7CGO - chains AA and AB of the 219 polymer chains in the assembly; structure by electron microscopy, 3.90 A resolution.

[Chain AA (and AB)]
Molecule: Flagellar L-ring protein
From: Salmonella typhimurium (strain LT2 / SGSC1412 / ATCC 700720)
Notes: chain AB of this document is another copy of the same molecule, construct and numbering; everything in this record applies to it too
UniProt: P0A1N8 (FLGH_SALTY); numbering as in UniProt (aligned over 1-232)
Chain sequence (232 residues; numbered 1 to 232; the number before each row is that of its first residue):
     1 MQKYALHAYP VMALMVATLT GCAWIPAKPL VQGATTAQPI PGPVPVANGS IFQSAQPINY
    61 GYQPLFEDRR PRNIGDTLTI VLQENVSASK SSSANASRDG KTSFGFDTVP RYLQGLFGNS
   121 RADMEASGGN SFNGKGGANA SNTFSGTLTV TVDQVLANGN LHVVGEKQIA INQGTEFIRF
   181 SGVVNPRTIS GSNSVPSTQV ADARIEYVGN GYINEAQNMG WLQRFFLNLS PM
Not modelled in the structure: 1-21
Modified residues: Cys-22 (S-palmitoyl-L-cysteine; P1L)

[Chain AA / chain AB interface]
Pairs across the interface - 121 pairs, chain AA then chain AB:
  Asn-59(AA) with Pro-45(AB)
  Tyr-62(AA) with Phe-52(AB), hydrophobic; Gln-53(AB)
  Ile-74(AA) with Ala-37(AB), hydrophobic; Gln-38(AB); Pro-39(AB)
  Glu-84(AA) with Lys-167(AB), salt bridge
  Asn-85(AA) with Gly-146(AB)
  Val-86(AA) with Phe-144(AB), hydrophobic; Ser-145(AB); Tyr-207(AB), hydrophobic
  Ser-87(AA) with Phe-144(AB); Ser-145(AB), hydrogen bond (backbone-backbone)
  Ala-88(AA) with Thr-143(AB); Phe-144(AB), hydrophobic
  Ser-89(AA) with Asn-142(AB); Thr-143(AB), hydrogen bond (backbone-backbone)
  Lys-90(AA) with Ser-141(AB); Asn-142(AB)
  Ser-91(AA) with Ala-140(AB); Ser-141(AB), hydrogen bond (backbone-backbone)
  Ser-92(AA) with Asn-139(AB)
  Ser-93(AA) with Ala-138(AB); Asn-139(AB), hydrogen bond
  Ala-94(AA) with Gly-137(AB)
  Asn-95(AA) with Gly-136(AB); Gly-137(AB), hydrogen bond (backbone-backbone)
  Ala-96(AA) with Lys-135(AB)
  Ser-97(AA) with Gly-134(AB); Lys-135(AB), hydrogen bond (backbone-backbone)
  Arg-98(AA) with Phe-132(AB); Asn-133(AB)
  Asp-99(AA) with Phe-132(AB); Asn-133(AB), hydrogen bond (backbone-backbone)
  Gly-100(AA) with Ser-131(AB)
  Lys-101(AA) with Asn-130(AB); Ser-131(AB), hydrogen bond (backbone-backbone)
  Thr-102(AA) with Gly-129(AB); Asn-130(AB)
  Ser-103(AA) with Gly-128(AB); Gly-129(AB), hydrogen bond (backbone-backbone)
  Phe-104(AA) with Ser-127(AB)
  Gly-105(AA) with Ala-126(AB); Ser-127(AB), hydrogen bond (backbone-backbone)
  Phe-106(AA) with Met-124(AB), hydrophobic; Glu-125(AB); Ala-126(AB), hydrophobic
  Asp-107(AA) with Glu-125(AB), hydrogen bond (backbone-backbone)
  Thr-108(AA) with Asp-123(AB); Met-124(AB); Glu-125(AB), hydrogen bond (backbone-backbone)
  Pro-110(AA) with Asp-123(AB); Met-124(AB)
  Arg-111(AA) with Asn-119(AB); Arg-121(AB), hydrogen bond (backbone-backbone)
  Ala-140(AA) with Tyr-207(AB), hydrophobic
  Ser-141(AA) with Glu-176(AB); Tyr-207(AB), hydrogen bond (backbone-side chain)
  Asn-142(AA) with Ile-169(AB); Glu-176(AB); Tyr-207(AB), hydrogen bond
  Thr-143(AA) with Ile-171(AB)
  Val-152(AA) with Ala-37(AB)
  Asp-153(AA) with Ala-37(AB)
  Ala-157(AA) with Tyr-60(AB)
  Asn-158(AA) with Gly-75(AB); Asp-76(AB)
  Gly-159(AA) with Tyr-60(AB)
  Asn-160(AA) with Gly-75(AB)
  Val-164(AA) with Thr-35(AB)
  Glu-166(AA) with Thr-35(AB), hydrogen bond
  Arg-179(AA) with Pro-29(AB); Val-31(AB)
  Phe-180(AA) with Val-31(AB)
  Ser-181(AA) with Val-31(AB)
  Asn-185(AA) with Thr-77(AB)
  Arg-187(AA) with Arg-69(AB)
  Thr-188(AA) with Arg-69(AB)
  Thr-198(AA) with Thr-147(AB); Thr-149(AB), hydrogen bond (backbone-side chain)
  Gln-199(AA) with Thr-79(AB); Thr-149(AB)
  Val-200(AA) with Thr-149(AB)
  Ala-201(AA) with Thr-149(AB); Thr-151(AB); Glu-166(AB)
  Ala-203(AA) with Lys-167(AB); Gln-168(AB), hydrogen bond (backbone-backbone)
  Arg-204(AA) with Val-31(AB); Glu-166(AB), hydrogen bond (side chain-backbone); Gln-168(AB)
  Ile-205(AA) with Leu-30(AB); Gln-168(AB), hydrogen bond (backbone-backbone); Ile-169(AB); Ala-170(AB), hydrogen bond (backbone-backbone)
  Glu-206(AA) with Pro-29(AB); Leu-30(AB), hydrogen bond (side chain-backbone); Ala-170(AB)
  Tyr-207(AA) with Ala-170(AB), hydrogen bond (backbone-backbone); Ile-171(AB); Asn-172(AB), hydrogen bond (backbone-backbone)
  Asn-214(AA) with Gln-173(AB)
  Glu-215(AA) with Ala-23(AB); Trp-24(AB), hydrogen bond
  Gln-217(AA) with Asn-172(AB), hydrogen bond; Gln-173(AB); Tyr-212(AB), hydrogen bond (backbone-side chain)
  Asn-218(AA) with Ala-23(AB); Gln-173(AB)
  Trp-221(AA) with Cys-22(AB)
  Arg-224(AA) with Tyr-212(AB); Glu-215(AB), salt bridge
  Leu-227(AA) with Tyr-212(AB)
  Asn-228(AA) with Glu-215(AB), hydrogen bond
  Leu-229(AA) with Trp-221(AB), hydrogen bond (backbone-side chain)
  Ser-230(AA) with Trp-221(AB)
  Pro-231(AA) with Gly-220(AB); Trp-221(AB); Leu-222(AB), hydrogen bond (backbone-backbone); Gln-223(AB)
  Met-232(AA) with Gln-223(AB)
Interface residues without a listed pair, chain AA (79 interface residues in all): Gly-75, Val-109, Phe-144, Thr-151, Leu-156, Gly-165, Ser-197, Asp-202, Val-208, Met-219
Interface residues without a listed pair, chain AB (69 interface residues in all): Ala-34, Thr-36, Ala-122, Ile-178, Ala-216

[Overview]
79 residues of chain AA and 69 residues of chain AB are in contact, with 30 hydrogen bonds and 2 salt bridges.
Polar pairs include Glu-84(AA)/Lys-167(AB), Arg-224(AA)/Glu-215(AB) and Ser-93(AA)/Asn-139(AB).
Both chains are Flagellar L-ring protein (Salmonella typhimurium (strain LT2 / SGSC1412 / ATCC 700720)). Entry
7CGO (Cryo-EM structure of the flagellar motor-hook complex from Salmonella) was determined by electron
microscopy together with 7CBL, 7CBM, 7CG0, 7CG4, 7E80, 7E81 and 7E82 from the same study.
